Entry 8XXX (electron microscopy, 3.17 A resolution); this record covers chains D and R of the 6 polymer chains in the assembly.

Chain D:
Name: C-X-C motif chemokine 6
Organism: Homo sapiens
Reference sequence: P80162 (CXCL6_HUMAN); residues 1-77 here correspond to UniProt positions 38-114 (UniProt number = residue number + 37)
Amino-acid sequence (77 residues; row label = number of the first residue in the row):
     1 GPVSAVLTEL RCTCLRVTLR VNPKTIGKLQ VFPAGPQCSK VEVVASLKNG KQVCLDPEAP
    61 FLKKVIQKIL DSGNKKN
Unresolved in the structure: 1-4, 70-77
Cystine bridges: Cys12-Cys38, Cys14-Cys54

Chain R:
Name: C-X-C chemokine receptor type 2
Organism: Homo sapiens
Reference sequence: P25025 (CXCR2_HUMAN); residues 2-360 here = UniProt positions 2-360
Amino-acid sequence (416 residues; each row starts with the number of its first residue; numbers below 1 keep their minus sign (Met-55 is residue -55)):
   -55 MGKTIIALSY IFCLVFADYK DDDDAANFTP VNGSSGNQSV RLVTSSSLEV LFQGPGSEDF
     5 NMESDSFEDF WKGEDLSNYS YSSTLPPFLL DAAPCEPESL EINKYFVVII YALVFLLSLL
    65 GNSLVMLVIL YSRVGRSVTD VYLLNLALAD LLFALTLPIW AASKVNGWIF GTFLCKVVSL
   125 LKEVNFYSGI LLLACISVDR YLAIVHATRT LTQKRYLVKF ICLSIWGLSL LLALPVLLFR
   185 RTVYSSNVSP ACYEDMGNNT ANWRMLLRIL PQSFGFIVPL LIMLFCYGFT LRTLFKAHMG
   245 QKHRAMRVIF AVVLIFLLCW LPYNLVLLAD TLMRTQVIQE TCERRNHIDR ALDATEILGI
   305 LHSCLNPLIY AFIGQKFRHG LLKILAIHGL ISKDSLPKDS RPSFVGSSSG HTSTTL
Unresolved in the structure: -55 to 32, 331-360
Construct notes: initiating methionine (-55); expression tag (-54 to 1)
Cystine bridges: Cys39-Cys286, Cys119-Cys196
Curated features (UniProtKB/Swiss-Prot):
  - site: Asp35, Ala36 (Microbial infection: Cleavage)
  - modified residue (Phosphoserine): Ser347, Ser351, Ser352, Ser353
  - glycosylation: Asn22 (N-linked (GlcNAc...) asparagine)

Chain D / chain R interface:
Contacting residue pairs (43):
  Ala5(D) with Ser193(R), hydrogen bond (backbone-side chain)
  Val6(D) with Ser43(R); Ser193(R)
  Leu7(D) with Val192(R), hydrophobic; Ala195(R)
  Thr8(D) with Tyr197(R)
  Glu9(D) with Tyr197(R); Arg208(R), salt bridge; Arg212(R), salt bridge; Arg278(R), salt bridge; Leu296(R)
  Leu10(D) with Ser189(R); Val192(R), hydrophobic; Tyr197(R), hydrophobic; Arg278(R), hydrogen bond (backbone-side chain)
  Arg11(D) with Asp274(R), salt bridge; Arg278(R); Arg289(R); Asp293(R), salt bridge
  Cys12(D) with Arg289(R), hydrogen bond (backbone-side chain)
  Thr13(D) with Pro38(R); Cys39(R), hydrogen bond (backbone-backbone)
  Leu15(D) with Cys39(R), hydrophobic; Glu284(R); Arg289(R)
  Arg16(D) with Asp35(R), salt bridge; Ala36(R)
  Thr18(D) with Ala36(R)
  Ala34(D) with Asn202(R)
  Gly35(D) with Gly201(R); Asn202(R)
  Pro36(D) with Val187(R), hydrophobic; Tyr197(R); Glu198(R); Asp199(R); Gly201(R); Thr204(R)
  Gln37(D) with Ser189(R), hydrogen bond
  Cys38(D) with Asn202(R)
  Ser39(D) with Asn202(R)
  Gln52(D) with Ala36(R); Ala37(R); Pro38(R)
Other interface residues (no listed pair), chain D (22 interface residues in all): Val17, Val44, Val53
Other interface residues (no listed pair), chain R (30 interface residues in all): Pro41, Lys108, Tyr188, Asn191, Asn203

In short:
22 residues of chain D face 30 of chain R across their interface, with 5 hydrogen bonds and 6 salt bridges.
Among the polar pairs are Glu9(D)-Arg208(R), Glu9(D)-Arg212(R) and Glu9(D)-Arg278(R).
Here chain D is C-X-C motif chemokine 6 and chain R is C-X-C chemokine receptor type 2, both from Homo
sapiens. Entry 8XXX (Structure of CXCR2 bound to CXCL6 (Composite map)) was determined by electron microscopy,
deposited together with 8XVU, 8XWA, 8XWF, 8XWM, 8XWN, 8XWS and 6 further entries.
